PDB entry 8H91 | X-ray diffraction, 3.07 A resolution | chains B and D of the 4 polymer chains in the assembly

# Chain B
Name: Spike protein S1
Organism: Severe acute respiratory syndrome coronavirus 2
UniProtKB: P0DTC2 (SPIKE_SARS2); residue numbers follow UniProt; this construct covers 334-527
Sequence (194 residues; each row starts with the number of its first residue):
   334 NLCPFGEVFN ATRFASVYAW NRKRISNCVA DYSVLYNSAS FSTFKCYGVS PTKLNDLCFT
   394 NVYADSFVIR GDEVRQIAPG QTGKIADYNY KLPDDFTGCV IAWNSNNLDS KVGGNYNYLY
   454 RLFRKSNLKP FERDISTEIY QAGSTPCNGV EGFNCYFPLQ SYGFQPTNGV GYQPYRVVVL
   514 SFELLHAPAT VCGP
Disulfides: Cys-336/Cys-361, Cys-379/Cys-432, Cys-391/Cys-525, Cys-480/Cys-488
UniProt features mapped onto this chain:
  - region: Arg-403 to Asp-405 (Integrin-binding motif), Asn-448 to Phe-456 (Immunodominant HLA epitope recognized by the CD8+)
  - glycosylation: Asn-343 (N-linked (GlcNAc...) (complex) asparagine)
  - natural variant: Gly-339 (G339D: In strain: Omicron/BA.1, Omicron/BA.2 and 4 more; G339H: In strain: Omicron/BA.2.75, Omicron/XBB.1.5 and 1 more), Arg-346 (R346K: In strain: Mu/B.1.621; R346T: In strain: Omicron/BQ.1.1, Omicron/XBB.1.5 and 1 more), Leu-368 (L368I: In strain: Omicron/XBB.1.5, Omicron/EG.5.1), Ser-371 (S371F: In strain: Omicron/BA.2, Omicron/BA.2.12.1 and 6 more; S371L: In strain: Omicron/BA.1), Ser-373 (S373P: In strain: Omicron/BA.1, Omicron/BA.2 and 7 more), Ser-375 (S375F: In strain: Omicron/BA.1, Omicron/BA.2 and 7 more), Thr-376 (T376A: In strain: Omicron/BA.2, Omicron/BA.2.12.1 and 5 more), Asp-405 (D405N: In strain: Omicron/BA.2, Omicron/BA.2.12.1 and 6 more), Arg-408 (R408S: In strain: Omicron/BA.2, Omicron/BA.2.12.1 and 6 more), Lys-417 (K417N: In strain: Beta/B.1.351, Omicron/BA.1 and 8 more; K417T: In strain: Gamma/P.1), Asn-440 (N440K: In strain: Omicron/BA.1, Omicron/BA.2 and 7 more), Lys-444 (K444T: In strain: Omicron/BQ.1.1), 16 further natural variant entries in UniProt
  - mutagenesis: Asn-343 (N343Q: Reduced viral infectivity), Leu-452 (L452R: Increased resistance to neutralizing antibodies. Decreases HLA binding to NF9 epitope. Increased binding affinity to human ACE2), Tyr-453 (Y453F: Decreased HLA binding to NF9 epitope. Increased binding affinity to human ACE2), Ala-475 (A475V: Increased resistance to neutralizing antibodies), Val-483 (V483A: Increased resistance to neutralizing antibodies), Glu-484 (E484D: Increased replication in human TMEM106B overexpressing cells), Phe-490 (F490L: Increased resistance to neutralizing antibodies and human covalescent sera neutralization), Gln-493 (Q493N: Reduced host ACE2-binding affinity in vitro; Q493Y: Reduced host ACE2-binding affinity in vitro), Asn-501 (N501T: Reduced host ACE2-binding affinity in vitro; N501Y: Increased binding affinity to human ACE2), His-519 (H519P: Increased resistance to human covalescent sera neutralization)

# Chain D
Name: nanobody
Organism: Vicugna pacos
Notes: antibody fragment or engineered binder
Sequence (117 residues; row label = number of the first residue in the row):
     1 QLQLVESGGG LVQAGGSLRL SCAASGGTFS RSGWFRQAPG KEREFVAAIS RADVGFPNYA
    61 DSVKGRFTIS RDNAKNTVYL QMNSLKPEDT AVYYCAATSL QSGKYDYWGQ GTQVTVS
Disulfides: Cys-22/Cys-95

# How chain B and chain D interact
Pairs across the interface (29; chain B residue first):
  Tyr-449(B) / Thr-28(D)
  Tyr-449(B) / Phe-29(D)
  Tyr-449(B) / Arg-51(D)
  Tyr-449(B) / Ala-52(D)
  Asn-450(B) / Ala-52(D)
  Leu-455(B) / Gln-101(D)
  Leu-455(B) / Gly-103(D)
  Thr-470(B) / Phe-56(D)
  Ile-472(B) / Asn-58(D)
  Gly-482(B) / Asn-58(D)  hydrogen bond (backbone-side chain)
  Val-483(B) / Phe-45(D)  hydrophobic
  Val-483(B) / Asn-58(D)
  Glu-484(B) / Arg-31(D)  salt bridge
  Glu-484(B) / Phe-45(D)
  Glu-484(B) / Ala-48(D)
  Glu-484(B) / Asn-58(D)
  Glu-484(B) / Tyr-105(D)  hydrogen bond
  Tyr-489(B) / Gly-103(D)
  Tyr-489(B) / Lys-104(D)  hydrogen bond
  Phe-490(B) / Arg-31(D)
  Phe-490(B) / Phe-56(D)  hydrophobic
  Leu-492(B) / Phe-56(D)  hydrophobic
  Gln-493(B) / Ser-30(D)
  Gln-493(B) / Ser-99(D)  hydrogen bond (side chain-backbone)
  Gln-493(B) / Leu-100(D)  hydrogen bond (side chain-backbone)
  Gln-493(B) / Gly-103(D)
  Ser-494(B) / Ser-30(D)
  Ser-494(B) / Leu-100(D)
  Gly-496(B) / Leu-100(D)
Interface residues without a listed pair, chain B (19 interface residues in all): Tyr-351, Tyr-453, Phe-456, Asn-481, Gly-485
Interface residues without a listed pair, chain D (19 interface residues in all): Phe-35, Asp-61, Ser-102

# Overview
The chain B/chain D interface involves 19 residues from each chain; the contacts include 5 hydrogen bonds and
1 salt bridge. Polar contacts include Glu-484(B)/Arg-31(D), Gly-482(B)/Asn-58(D) and Glu-484(B)/Tyr-105(D).
UniProt lists 10 mutagenesis sites on chain B.
Here chain B is Spike protein S1 (Severe acute respiratory syndrome coronavirus 2) and chain D is nanobody
(Vicugna pacos). Entry 8H91 (Crystal structure of SARS-CoV-2 spike receptor-binding domain in complex with
nanobody N19) was determined by X-ray diffraction.
